Entry 1R08 (X-ray diffraction, 3.00 A resolution); this record covers chains 2 and 3 of the 4 polymer chains in the assembly.

# Chain 2
Molecule: Human rhinovirus 14 coat protein (subunit VP2)
Source organism: Human rhinovirus 14
Reference sequence: P03303 (POLG_HRV14); residues 1-262 here correspond to UniProt positions 69-330 (UniProt number = residue number + 68)
Amino-acid sequence (262 residues; numbered 1 to 262; the number before each row is that of its first residue):
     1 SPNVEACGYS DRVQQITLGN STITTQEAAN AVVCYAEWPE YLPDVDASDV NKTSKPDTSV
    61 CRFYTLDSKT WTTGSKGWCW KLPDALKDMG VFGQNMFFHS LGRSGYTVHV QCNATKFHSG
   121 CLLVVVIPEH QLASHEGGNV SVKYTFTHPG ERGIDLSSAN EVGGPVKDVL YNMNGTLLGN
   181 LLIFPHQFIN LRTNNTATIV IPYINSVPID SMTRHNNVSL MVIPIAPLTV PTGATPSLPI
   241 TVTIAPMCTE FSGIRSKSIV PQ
Unresolved in the structure: 1-7
Differences from the reference sequence: conflict Leu170 (Ile239 in P03303)

# Chain 3
Molecule: Human rhinovirus 14 coat protein (subunit VP3)
Source organism: Human rhinovirus 14
Reference sequence: P03303 (POLG_HRV14); residues 1-236 here correspond to UniProt positions 331-566 (UniProt number = residue number + 330)
Amino-acid sequence (236 residues; row label = number of the first residue in the row):
     1 GLPTTTLPGS GQFLTTDDRQ SPSALPNYEP TPRIHIPGKV HNLLEIIQVD TLIPMNNTHT
    61 KDEVNSYLIP LNANRQNEQV FGTNLFIGDG VFKTTLLGEI VQYYTHWSGS LRFSLMYTGP
   121 ALSSAKLILA YTPPGARGPQ DRREAMLGTH VVWDIGLQST IVMTIPWTSG VQFRYTDPDT
   181 YTSAGFLSCW YQTSLILPPE TTGQVYLLSF ISACPDFKLR LMKDTQTISQ TVALTE
Small-molecule neighbours: compound win viii (W42; 5-(5-(2,6-dichloro-4-(4,5-dihydro-2-oxazolyl)phenoxy)pentyl)-3-(hydroxyethyl oxymethyleneoxymethyl) isoxazole): Leu14, Ala24, Leu25

# How chain 2 and chain 3 interact
Residue-residue contacts - 61 pairs, chain 2 then chain 3:
  Arg12(2) - Leu157(3)
  Tyr35(2) - Pro37(3)  hydrophobic
  Tyr35(2) - Gly38(3)
  Glu37(2) - His35(3)  salt bridge
  Glu37(2) - Pro37(3)
  Asp46(2) - Ile34(3)
  Asp46(2) - His35(3)  hydrogen bond (side chain-backbone)
  Lys116(2) - Pro120(3)
  Lys116(2) - Ala121(3)  hydrogen bond (backbone-backbone)
  Lys116(2) - Leu122(3)  hydrogen bond (backbone-backbone)
  Phe117(2) - Pro120(3)
  Phe117(2) - Leu122(3)  hydrophobic
  Phe117(2) - Pro199(3)
  Phe117(2) - Thr201(3)
  His118(2) - Pro120(3)
  Ser119(2) - Thr118(3)
  Gly120(2) - Thr118(3)
  Asn139(2) - Glu236(3)  hydrogen bond (side chain-backbone)
  Leu170(2) - Asp62(3)
  Leu170(2) - Glu63(3)
  Leu170(2) - Val64(3)
  Leu170(2) - Tyr67(3)  hydrophobic
  Tyr171(2) - Asp62(3)  hydrogen bond
  Leu177(2) - Thr94(3)
  Leu178(2) - Val64(3)  hydrophobic
  Gly179(2) - Thr51(3)
  Gly179(2) - Leu52(3)  hydrogen bond (backbone-backbone)
  Gly179(2) - Tyr67(3)  hydrogen bond (backbone-side chain)
  Asn180(2) - Thr51(3)
  Asn180(2) - Thr94(3)  hydrogen bond (side chain-backbone)
  Asn180(2) - Thr95(3)
  Asn180(2) - Leu96(3)  hydrogen bond (side chain-backbone)
  Leu182(2) - Val49(3)
  Leu182(2) - Asp50(3)
  Leu182(2) - Thr51(3)
  Leu182(2) - Leu52(3)  hydrophobic
  Leu182(2) - Phe210(3)  hydrophobic
  Ile183(2) - Val49(3)  hydrophobic
  Ile183(2) - Leu96(3)  hydrophobic
  Asn190(2) - Met116(3)
  Asn190(2) - Tyr117(3)
  Asn190(2) - Thr118(3)
  Arg192(2) - Tyr117(3)
  Arg192(2) - Gly119(3)  hydrogen bond (side chain-backbone)
  Arg192(2) - Pro120(3)
  Arg192(2) - Ala121(3)
  Arg192(2) - Gly156(3)  hydrogen bond (side chain-backbone)
  Thr193(2) - Ser159(3)
  Ile204(2) - Pro37(3)  hydrophobic
  Asn205(2) - Ile36(3)
  Ser206(2) - Ile34(3)
  Val207(2) - Ile34(3)
  Pro208(2) - Ile34(3)
  Ile225(2) - Val64(3)
  Ile225(2) - Leu68(3)
  Ala226(2) - Leu68(3)  hydrophobic
  Ala226(2) - Thr118(3)
  Pro227(2) - Leu68(3)
  Pro227(2) - Tyr206(3)  hydrophobic
  Pro231(2) - Glu200(3)
  Thr232(2) - Glu200(3)  hydrogen bond (backbone-backbone)
Interface residues without a listed pair, chain 2 (37 interface residues in all): Cys121, Val169, Phe188, Pro202, Tyr203, Thr229
Interface residues without a listed pair, chain 3 (39 interface residues in all): Arg33, Ile46, Ile155, Pro198, Thr202, Leu208

# Summary
37 residues of chain 2 and 39 residues of chain 3 are in contact; the contacts include 12 hydrogen bonds and 1
salt bridge. Polar pairs include Glu37(2)-His35(3), Asp46(2)-His35(3) and Asn139(2)-Glu236(3). Chain 3 binds
compound win viii.
Here chain 2 is Human rhinovirus 14 coat protein (subunit VP2) and chain 3 is Human rhinovirus 14 coat protein
(subunit VP3), both from Human rhinovirus 14. Entry 1R08 (Structural analysis of antiviral agents that
interact with the capsid of human rhinoviruses) was determined by X-ray diffraction together with 2R04, 2R06,
2R07, 2RM2, 2RR1, 2RS1, 2RS3 and 2RS5 from the same study.
